Entry 8XJN (electron microscopy, 3.06 A resolution); this record covers chains A and R of the 5 polymer chains in the assembly.

Chain A:
Protein: Engineered miniGq
Organism: synthetic construct
Chain sequence (246 residues; numbered 1 to 246; the number before each row is that of its first residue):
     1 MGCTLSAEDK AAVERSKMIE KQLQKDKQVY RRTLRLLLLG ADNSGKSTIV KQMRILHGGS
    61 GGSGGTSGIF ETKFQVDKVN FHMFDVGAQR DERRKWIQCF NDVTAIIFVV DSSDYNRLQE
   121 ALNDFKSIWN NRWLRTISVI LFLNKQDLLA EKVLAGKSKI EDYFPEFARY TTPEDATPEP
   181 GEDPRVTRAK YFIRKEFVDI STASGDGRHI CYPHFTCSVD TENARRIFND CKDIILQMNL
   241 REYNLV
Not modelled in the structure: 1-4, 55-67, 88-92

Chain R:
Protein: Fusion tag, Thromboxane A2 receptor, LgBiT
Organism: synthetic construct
UniProtKB: P21731 (TA2R_HUMAN); residues 1-331 carry their UniProt numbers (331 of 559 residues fall inside the UniProt entry; the rest is not from it)
Chain sequence (559 residues; row label = number of the first residue in the row; numbers below 1 keep their minus sign (Asp-52 is residue -52)):
   -52 DYKDDDDHHH HHHHHGQPGN GSAFLLAPNG SHAPDHNVTQ QRDEENLYFQ GVDMWPNGSS
     8 LGPCFRPTNI TLEERRLIAS PWFAASFCVV GLASNLLALS VLAGARQGGS HTRSSFLTFL
    68 CGLVLTDFLG LLVTGTIVVS QHAALFEWHA VDPGCRLCRF MGVVMIFFGL SPLLLGAAMA
   128 SERYLGITRP FSRPAVASQR RAWATVGLVW AAALALGLLP LLGVGRYTVQ YPGSWCFLTL
   188 GAESGDVAFG LLFSMLGGLS VGLSFLLNTV SVATLCHVYH GQEAAQQRPR DSEVEMMAQL
   248 LGIMVVASVC WLPLLVFIAQ TVLRNPPAMS PAGQLSRTTE KELLIYLRVA TWNQILDPWV
   308 YILFRRAVLR RLQPRLSTRP RSLSHMGSSG GGGSGGGGSS GVFTLEDFVG DWEQTAAYNL
   368 DQVLEQGGVS SLLQNLAVSV TPIQRIVRSG ENALKIDIHV IIPYEGLSAD QMAQIEEVFK
   428 VVYPVDDHHF KVILPYGTLV IDGVTPNMLN YFGRPYEGIA VFDGKKITVT GTLWNGNKII
   488 DERLITPDGS MLFRVTINS
Not modelled in the structure: -52 to 10, 321-506
Disulfides: Cys11-Cys102, Cys105-Cys183
Small-molecule neighbours: Cloprostenol (A1D5A): Ser27, Ala31, Cys35, Gly77, Leu78, Thr81, Gly82, Val85, His89, Met112, Ile113, Phe115, Gly116, Pro179, Ser181, Trp182, Phe184, Phe200, Trp258, Leu261, Leu291, Leu294, Arg295, Ala297, Thr298, Gln301
Swiss-Prot annotation at these positions:
  - modified residue (Phosphoserine): Ser329, Ser331
  - glycosylation (N-linked (GlcNAc...) asparagine): Asn4, Asn16

How chain A and chain R interact:
Contacting residue pairs (49; chain A residue first):
  Arg31(A) - Pro141(R)
  Arg31(A) - Val143(R)
  Leu34(A) - Phe138(R)  hydrophobic
  Val79(A) - Phe138(R)  hydrophobic
  Ile210(A) - Arg235(R)
  Cys211(A) - Gln234(R)
  Phe228(A) - Phe138(R)  hydrophobic
  Lys232(A) - Pro137(R)
  Lys232(A) - Phe138(R)
  Asp233(A) - Arg235(R)  salt bridge
  Ile235(A) - Pro137(R)
  Ile235(A) - Phe138(R)  hydrophobic
  Leu236(A) - Ile134(R)  hydrophobic
  Gln237(A) - Arg235(R)
  Gln237(A) - Ser239(R)
  Gln237(A) - Glu240(R)  hydrogen bond
  Met238(A) - Arg60(R)
  Asn239(A) - Arg60(R)  hydrogen bond
  Asn239(A) - Gly133(R)  hydrogen bond (side chain-backbone)
  Leu240(A) - Ile134(R)  hydrophobic
  Leu240(A) - Ser239(R)
  Leu240(A) - Glu240(R)
  Glu242(A) - Ser57(R)
  Glu242(A) - His58(R)
  Glu242(A) - Thr59(R)
  Glu242(A) - Arg60(R)
  Glu242(A) - Ser61(R)
  Tyr243(A) - Ser61(R)
  Tyr243(A) - Phe63(R)
  Tyr243(A) - Glu129(R)  hydrogen bond
  Tyr243(A) - Arg130(R)
  Tyr243(A) - Gly133(R)
  Tyr243(A) - Met243(R)  hydrophobic
  Tyr243(A) - Gln246(R)
  Asn244(A) - Ser239(R)
  Asn244(A) - Glu242(R)
  Asn244(A) - Met243(R)
  Asn244(A) - Gln246(R)  hydrogen bond
  Asn244(A) - Arg312(R)
  Asn244(A) - Ala314(R)
  Leu245(A) - His58(R)
  Leu245(A) - Leu64(R)  hydrophobic
  Leu245(A) - Ile309(R)  hydrophobic
  Leu245(A) - Ala314(R)
  Leu245(A) - Val315(R)  hydrophobic
  Leu245(A) - Arg318(R)  hydrogen bond (backbone-side chain)
  Val246(A) - His58(R)  hydrogen bond (backbone-side chain)
  Val246(A) - Ala314(R)  hydrophobic
  Val246(A) - Arg318(R)
Other interface residues (no listed pair), chain A (22 interface residues in all): Lys27, Tyr212, Cys231
Other interface residues (no listed pair), chain R (28 interface residues in all): Leu67

In short:
22 residues of chain A face 28 of chain R across their interface, with 7 hydrogen bonds and 1 salt bridge.
Polar pairs include Asp233(A)-Arg235(R), Gln237(A)-Glu240(R) and Asn239(A)-Arg60(R). Ligands of chain R:
Cloprostenol.
Here chain A is Engineered miniGq and chain R is Fusion tag, Thromboxane A2 receptor, LgBiT, both from
synthetic construct. Entry 8XJN (Cloprosetnol bound Thromboxane A2 receptor-Gq Protein Complex) was determined
by electron microscopy, deposited together with 8XJK, 8XJL, 8XJM and 8XJO.
